7LC6 - chains A and B of the 4 polymer chains in the assembly; structure by electron microscopy, 3.70 A resolution.

[Chain A]
Molecule: Potassium-transporting ATPase potassium-binding subunit
Source organism: Escherichia coli (strain K12)
Reference sequence: P03959 (KDPA_ECOLI); residue numbers follow UniProt; this construct covers 1-557
Chain sequence (557 residues; row label = number of the first residue in the row):
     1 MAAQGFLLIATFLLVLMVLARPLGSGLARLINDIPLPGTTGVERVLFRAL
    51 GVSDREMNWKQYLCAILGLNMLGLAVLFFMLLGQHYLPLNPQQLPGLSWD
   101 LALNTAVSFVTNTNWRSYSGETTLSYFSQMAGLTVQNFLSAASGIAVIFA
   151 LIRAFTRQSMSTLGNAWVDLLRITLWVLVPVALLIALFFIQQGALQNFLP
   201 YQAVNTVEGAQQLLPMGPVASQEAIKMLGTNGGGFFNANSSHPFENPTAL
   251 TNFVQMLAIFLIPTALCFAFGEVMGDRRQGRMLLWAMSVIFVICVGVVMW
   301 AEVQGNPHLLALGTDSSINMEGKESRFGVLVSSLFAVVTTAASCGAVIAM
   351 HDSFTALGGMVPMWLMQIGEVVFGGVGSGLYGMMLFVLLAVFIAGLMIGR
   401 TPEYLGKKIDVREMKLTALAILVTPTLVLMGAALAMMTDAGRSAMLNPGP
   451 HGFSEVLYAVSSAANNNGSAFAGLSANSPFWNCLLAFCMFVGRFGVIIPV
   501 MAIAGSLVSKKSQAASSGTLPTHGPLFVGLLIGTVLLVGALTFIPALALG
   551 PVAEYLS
Differences from the reference sequence: engineered mutation Arg-116 (Gln in P03959)
From the paper describing this entry:
  - mutagenesis - Q116R: decreased binding to K+ (citing earlier work)

[Chain B]
Molecule: Potassium-transporting ATPase ATP-binding subunit
Source organism: Escherichia coli (strain K12)
Notes: EC 7.2.2.6
Reference sequence: P03960 (KDPB_ECOLI); residues 1-682 here = UniProt positions 1-682
Chain sequence (682 residues; each row starts with the number of its first residue):
     1 MSRKQLALFEPTLVVQALKEAVKKLNPQAQWRNPVMFIVWIGSLLTTCIS
    51 IAMASGAMPGNALFSAAISGWLWITVLFANFAEALAEGRSKAQANSLKGV
   101 KKTAFARKLREPKYGAAADKVPADQLRKGDIVLVEAGDIIPCDGEVIEGG
   151 ASVDESAITGEAAPVIRESGGDFASVTGGTRILSDWLVIECSVNPGETFL
   201 DRMIAMVEGAQRRKTPNEIALTILLIALTIVFLLATATLWPFSAWGGNAV
   251 SVTVLVALLVCLIPTTIGGLLSAIGVAGMSRMLGANVIATSGRAVEAAGD
   301 VDVLLLDKTGTITLGNRQASEFIPAQGVDEKTLADAAQLASLADETPEGR
   351 SIVILAKQRFNLRERDVQSLHATFVPFTAQSRMSGINIDNRMIRKGSVDA
   401 IRRHVEANGGHFPTDVDQKVDQVARQGATPLVVVEGSRVLGVIALKDIVK
   451 GGIKERFAQLRKMGIKTVMITGDNRLTAAAIAAEAGVDDFLAEATPEAKL
   501 ALIRQYQAEGRLVAMTGDGTNDAPALAQADVAVAMNSGTQAAKEAGNMVD
   551 LDSNPTKLIEVVHIGKQMLMTRGSLTTFSIANDVAKYFAIIPAAFAATYP
   601 QLNALNIMCLHSPDSAILSAVIFNALIIVFLIPLALKGVSYKPLTASAML
   651 RRNLWIYGLGGLLVPFIGIKVIDLLLTVCGLV
Disordered / not traced: 1-10
Differences from the reference sequence: engineered mutation Ala-162 (Ser in P03960)
Swiss-Prot annotation at these positions:
  - active site: Asp-307 (4-aspartylphosphate intermediate)
  - binding site (ATP): Asp-344, Glu-348, Phe-377 to Ser-384, Lys-395
  - binding site (Mg(2+)): Asp-518, Asp-522
From the paper describing this entry:
  - conformationally variable residues (helix shift): Lys-98
  - mutagenesis - D300A/D302A: decreased catalytic activity

[How chain A and chain B interact]
Contacting residue pairs (54):
  Phe-392(A) with Ala-220(B), hydrophobic
  Ile-393(A) with Leu-224(B), hydrophobic
  Leu-396(A) with Asn-217(B)
  Met-397(A) with Gly-573(B); Ser-574(B); Thr-577(B); Leu-650(B), hydrophobic; Asn-653(B), hydrogen bond (backbone-side chain); Leu-654(B), hydrophobic
  Ile-398(A) with Met-570(B); Met-649(B); Leu-650(B), hydrophobic
  Arg-400(A) with Lys-566(B); Leu-569(B)
  Val-411(A) with Ile-223(B)
  Lys-415(A) with Ile-223(B)
  Leu-422(A) with Ile-230(B), hydrophobic; Val-231(B), hydrophobic
  Thr-426(A) with Leu-234(B)
  Leu-429(A) with Leu-234(B); Ala-235(B); Thr-238(B)
  Ala-432(A) with Phe-242(B)
  Ala-433(A) with Phe-242(B)
  Met-436(A) with Trp-245(B), hydrophobic
  Met-437(A) with Pro-241(B), hydrophobic
  Arg-442(A) with Trp-245(B)
  Gly-449(A) with Trp-245(B)
  Phe-453(A) with Phe-242(B), hydrophobic; Trp-245(B)
  Ser-517(A) with Ala-646(B)
  Leu-520(A) with Leu-650(B), hydrophobic
  Leu-526(A) with Ser-647(B); Leu-650(B), hydrophobic; Arg-651(B)
  Leu-537(A) with Val-584(B), hydrophobic
  Leu-541(A) with Phe-232(B), hydrophobic; Val-584(B), hydrophobic; Tyr-587(B), hydrogen bond (backbone-side chain)
  Thr-542(A) with Val-231(B)
  Ile-544(A) with Tyr-587(B), hydrophobic; Ile-591(B), hydrophobic
  Pro-545(A) with Leu-239(B), hydrophobic; Tyr-587(B); Phe-595(B), hydrophobic
  Ala-546(A) with Phe-242(B), hydrophobic
  Ala-548(A) with Leu-602(B)
  Leu-549(A) with Leu-239(B), hydrophobic; Phe-242(B), hydrophobic; Ser-243(B); Phe-595(B), hydrophobic
  Leu-556(A) with Gln-601(B); Leu-602(B), hydrophobic
  Ser-557(A) with Gln-601(B)
Interface residues without a listed pair, chain A (41 interface residues in all): Ala-394, Gly-399, Thr-401, Ala-418, Met-430, Pro-450, Thr-519, Ala-540, Val-552, Ala-553
Interface residues without a listed pair, chain B (42 interface residues in all): Pro-216, Leu-221, Ala-227, Gly-299, Asp-300, Phe-588, Tyr-599, Leu-605

[Summary]
41 residues of chain A and 42 residues of chain B are in contact, with 2 hydrogen bonds. Polar pairs include
Met-397(A)/Asn-653(B) and Leu-541(A)/Tyr-587(B). From the paper: Q116R of chain A reduces binding to K+;
conformational variability at Lys-98(B).
Here chain A is Potassium-transporting ATPase potassium-binding subunit and chain B is Potassium-transporting
ATPase ATP-binding subunit, both from Escherichia coli (strain K12). Entry 7LC6 (Cryo-EM Structure of KdpFABC
in E2-P state with BeF3) was determined by electron microscopy together with 7BGY, 7BH1, 7BH2 and 7LC3 from
the same study.
